PDB entry 1GC0 | X-ray diffraction, 1.70 A resolution | chains B and C of the 4 polymer chains in the assembly

== Chain B (and C) ==
Molecule: Methionine gamma-lyase
From: Pseudomonas putida
Notes: EC 4.4.1.11; chain C of this document is another copy of the same molecule, construct and numbering; everything in this record applies to it too
UniProtKB: P13254 (MEGL_PSEPU); numbering as in UniProt (aligned over 1-398)
Sequence (398 residues; numbered 1 to 398; the number before each row is that of its first residue):
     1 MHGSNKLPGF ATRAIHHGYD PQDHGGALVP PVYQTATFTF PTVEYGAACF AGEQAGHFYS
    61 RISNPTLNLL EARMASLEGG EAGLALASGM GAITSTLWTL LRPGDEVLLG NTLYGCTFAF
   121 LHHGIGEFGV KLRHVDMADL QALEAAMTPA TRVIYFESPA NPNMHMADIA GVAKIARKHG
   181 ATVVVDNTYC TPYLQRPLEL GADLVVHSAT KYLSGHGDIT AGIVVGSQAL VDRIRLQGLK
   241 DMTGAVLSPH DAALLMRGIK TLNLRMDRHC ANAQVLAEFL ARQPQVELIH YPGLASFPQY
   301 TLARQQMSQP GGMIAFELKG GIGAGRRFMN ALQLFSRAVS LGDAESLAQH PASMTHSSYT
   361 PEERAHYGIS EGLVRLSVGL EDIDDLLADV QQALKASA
Not modelled in the structure: 1-6, 45-62, 293-309 (chain C: 1-6, 43-62, 297-305)
Modified positions: Lys-211 ((2S)-2-amino-6-[[3-hydroxy-2-methyl-5-(phosphonooxymethyl)pyridin-4-yl]methylideneamino]hexanoic acid; LLP)
Curated features (UniProtKB/Swiss-Prot):
  - binding site (pyridoxal 5'-phosphate): Tyr-59 to Arg-61, Gly-89, Met-90, Ser-208 to Thr-210
  - binding site (substrate): Tyr-114, Arg-375
  - modified residue: Lys-211 (N6-(pyridoxal phosphate)lysine)
  - mutagenesis: Arg-61 (R61A/E/F: Loss of elimination activity against L-methionine), Cys-116 (C116H: Drastic decrease of the catalytic efficiency of the elimination reaction with L-methionine, by 6700-fold, and increases that with L-cysteine by 7-fold, mainly due to changes in kcat ...), Lys-240 (K240D/E: Marked decrease in elimination activity against both L-methionine and DL-homocysteine ...), Asp-241 (D241H/R: 5 to 14-fold reduction in alpha,gamma-elimination activity against L-methionine, while no change in affinity for L-methionine)

== Interface between chain B and chain C ==
Residue-residue contacts (33):
  Pro-21(B) / Thr-39(C)
  His-24(B) / Tyr-33(C)
  Gly-25(B) / Phe-38(C)
  Gly-26(B) / Phe-38(C)
  Gly-26(B) / Thr-39(C)  hydrogen bond (backbone-backbone)
  Ala-27(B) / Tyr-33(C)  hydrophobic
  Ala-27(B) / Thr-35(C)
  Ala-27(B) / Phe-38(C)
  Leu-28(B) / Thr-35(C)
  Leu-28(B) / Thr-37(C)  hydrogen bond (backbone-backbone)
  Val-29(B) / Gln-34(C)
  Val-29(B) / Thr-35(C)  hydrogen bond (backbone-side chain)
  Pro-31(B) / Pro-31(C)  hydrophobic
  Pro-31(B) / Val-32(C)
  Pro-31(B) / Tyr-33(C)  hydrophobic
  Val-32(B) / Pro-31(C)
  Val-32(B) / Val-32(C)  hydrogen bond (backbone-backbone)
  Tyr-33(B) / His-24(C)
  Tyr-33(B) / Ala-27(C)  hydrophobic
  Tyr-33(B) / Pro-31(C)  hydrophobic
  Gln-34(B) / Val-29(C)
  Thr-35(B) / Ala-27(C)
  Thr-35(B) / Leu-28(C)
  Thr-35(B) / Val-29(C)  hydrogen bond (side chain-backbone)
  Thr-37(B) / Leu-28(C)  hydrogen bond (backbone-backbone)
  Phe-38(B) / Gly-25(C)
  Phe-38(B) / Gly-26(C)
  Phe-38(B) / Ala-27(C)
  Phe-38(B) / Leu-28(C)
  Thr-39(B) / Pro-21(C)
  Thr-39(B) / Gln-22(C)  hydrogen bond
  Thr-39(B) / Gly-26(C)  hydrogen bond (backbone-backbone)
  Thr-39(B) / Leu-28(C)
Also at the interface, not in a pair above, chain B (16 interface residues in all): Gln-22

== Overview ==
The chain B/chain C interface involves 16 residues from each chain, with 8 hydrogen bonds. Among the polar
pairs are Val-29(B)/Thr-35(C), Thr-39(B)/Gln-22(C) and Gly-26(B)/Thr-39(C). UniProt lists 8 pyridoxal
5'-phosphate-binding residues, substrate-binding residues Tyr-114(B) and Arg-375(B) and 4 mutagenesis sites on
chain B.
Both chains are Methionine gamma-lyase (Pseudomonas putida). Entry 1GC0 (Crystal structure of the
pyridoxal-5'-phosphate dependent L-methionine gamma-lyase from pseudomonas putida) was determined by X-ray
diffraction (same publication as 1GC2).
